PDB entry 3ZKB | X-ray diffraction, 2.90 A resolution | chains C and D

Chain C (and D):
Protein: DNA gyrase subunit B
Organism: Mycobacterium tuberculosis
Notes: EC 5.99.1.3; fragment: n-terminal atpase region, residues 40-466; chain D of this document is another copy of the same molecule, construct and numbering; everything in this record applies to it too
UniProt: I6WX66 (I6WX66_MYCTU); residues 1-427 here correspond to UniProt positions 40-466 (UniProt number = residue number + 39)
Sequence (432 residues; row label = number of the first residue in the row; numbers below 1 keep their minus sign (Gly-4 is residue -4)):
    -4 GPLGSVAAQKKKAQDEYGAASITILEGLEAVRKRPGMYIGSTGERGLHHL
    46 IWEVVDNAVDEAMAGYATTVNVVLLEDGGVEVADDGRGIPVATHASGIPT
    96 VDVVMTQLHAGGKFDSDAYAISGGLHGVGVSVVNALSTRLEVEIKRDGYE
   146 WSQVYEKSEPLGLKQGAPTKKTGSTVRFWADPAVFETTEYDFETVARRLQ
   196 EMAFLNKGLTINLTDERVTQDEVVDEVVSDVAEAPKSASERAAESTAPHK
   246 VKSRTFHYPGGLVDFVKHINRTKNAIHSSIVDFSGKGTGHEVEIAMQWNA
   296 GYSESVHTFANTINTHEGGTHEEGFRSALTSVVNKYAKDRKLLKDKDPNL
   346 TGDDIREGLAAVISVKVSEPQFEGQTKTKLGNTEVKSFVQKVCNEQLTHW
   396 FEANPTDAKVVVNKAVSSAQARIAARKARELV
Not modelled in the structure: -4 to 10, 214-241, 426-427 (chain D: -4 to 6, 216-239, 423-427)
Sequence notes: expression tag (-4 to 0)
Metal / ion sites: Mg2+ site 1: Asn52 (together with AMP-PNP); Mg2+ site 2: Asp110, Tyr114
Small-molecule neighbours: AMP-PNP (ANP; phosphoaminophosphonic acid-adenylate ester): Glu48, Asn52, Ala53, Asp55, Glu56, Asp79, Gly83, Ile84, Val99, Ala105, Gly106, Gly107, Lys108, Tyr114, Gly118, Gly119, Leu120, His121, Gly122, Val123, Gly124, Val125, Ser126, Ser169, Gln370, Lys372

Chain C / chain D interface:
Pairs across the interface (128):
  Tyr12(C) - Glu56(D)
  Tyr12(C) - Arg82(D)
  Tyr12(C) - Gly83(D)
  Tyr12(C) - Pro85(D)
  Tyr12(C) - Ala113(D)  hydrophobic
  Tyr12(C) - Tyr114(D)  hydrogen bond
  Tyr12(C) - Arg141(D)  hydrogen bond (backbone-side chain)
  Gly13(C) - Pro85(D)
  Gly13(C) - Arg141(D)
  Ala14(C) - Pro85(D)
  Ala14(C) - Ala87(D)
  Ala14(C) - His89(D)
  Ala14(C) - Thr95(D)
  Ser16(C) - Gly106(D)
  Ser16(C) - Gly107(D)
  Ile17(C) - His89(D)
  Ile17(C) - Thr95(D)
  Ile17(C) - Val99(D)  hydrophobic
  Ile17(C) - Gly106(D)
  Ile17(C) - Gly107(D)
  Thr18(C) - His104(D)
  Thr18(C) - Ala105(D)
  Thr18(C) - Gly106(D)  hydrogen bond (backbone-backbone)
  Thr18(C) - Phe109(D)
  Ile19(C) - His89(D)
  Ile19(C) - Val98(D)  hydrophobic
  Ile19(C) - Gln102(D)
  Ile19(C) - His104(D)
  Ile19(C) - Ala105(D)  hydrophobic
  Leu20(C) - His104(D)  hydrogen bond (backbone-backbone)
  Leu20(C) - Phe109(D)  hydrophobic
  Ala25(C) - His104(D)
  Lys28(C) - Phe109(D)  hydrogen bond (side chain-backbone)
  Lys28(C) - Glu364(D)  salt bridge
  Arg29(C) - Lys108(D)  hydrogen bond (side chain-backbone)
  Arg29(C) - Phe109(D)
  Arg29(C) - Leu120(D)  hydrogen bond (side chain-backbone)
  Arg29(C) - His121(D)
  Arg29(C) - Glu364(D)  salt bridge
  Arg29(C) - Pro365(D)
  Gly31(C) - Phe367(D)
  Gly31(C) - Glu368(D)
  Gly31(C) - Gly369(D)  hydrogen bond (backbone-backbone)
  Met32(C) - Tyr33(D)  hydrophobic
  Met32(C) - His104(D)
  Met32(C) - His121(D)
  Met32(C) - Phe367(D)
  Met32(C) - Gly369(D)
  Met32(C) - Gln370(D)
  Tyr33(C) - Met32(D)  hydrophobic
  Tyr33(C) - His104(D)  hydrogen bond
  Gly35(C) - Phe367(D)
  Gly35(C) - Glu368(D)
  Ser36(C) - Gln366(D)
  Ser36(C) - Gly376(D)
  Thr37(C) - Gln366(D)  hydrogen bond (backbone-side chain)
  Glu56(C) - Tyr12(D)
  Ala59(C) - Gln9(D)
  Tyr61(C) - Gln9(D)  hydrogen bond (side chain-backbone)
  Tyr61(C) - Asp10(D)  hydrogen bond (side chain-backbone)
  Arg82(C) - Gln9(D)  hydrogen bond (side chain-backbone)
  Arg82(C) - Tyr12(D)
  Gly83(C) - Tyr12(D)
  Pro85(C) - Tyr12(D)
  Pro85(C) - Gly13(D)
  Pro85(C) - Ala14(D)
  Pro85(C) - Ile17(D)  hydrophobic
  Ala87(C) - Ala14(D)
  Thr88(C) - Ala14(D)
  His89(C) - Ala14(D)  hydrogen bond (side chain-backbone)
  His89(C) - Ile17(D)
  His89(C) - Ile19(D)
  Thr95(C) - Ala14(D)
  Thr95(C) - Ile17(D)
  Val98(C) - Ile17(D)  hydrophobic
  Val98(C) - Ile19(D)  hydrophobic
  Val99(C) - Ile17(D)  hydrophobic
  Gln102(C) - Ile19(D)
  His104(C) - Thr18(D)
  His104(C) - Ile19(D)
  His104(C) - Leu20(D)  hydrogen bond (backbone-backbone)
  His104(C) - Ala25(D)
  His104(C) - Tyr33(D)
  Ala105(C) - Thr18(D)
  Ala105(C) - Ile19(D)  hydrophobic
  Gly106(C) - Ser16(D)
  Gly106(C) - Ile17(D)
  Gly106(C) - Thr18(D)  hydrogen bond (backbone-backbone)
  Gly107(C) - Ser16(D)
  Gly107(C) - Ile17(D)
  Lys108(C) - Arg29(D)  hydrogen bond (backbone-side chain)
  Phe109(C) - Thr18(D)
  Phe109(C) - Leu20(D)  hydrophobic
  Phe109(C) - Lys28(D)  hydrogen bond (backbone-side chain)
  Ser111(C) - Gln9(D)
  Asp112(C) - Gln9(D)
  Ala113(C) - Gln9(D)
  Ala113(C) - Tyr12(D)  hydrophobic
  Tyr114(C) - Tyr12(D)  hydrogen bond
  Ala115(C) - Gln9(D)
  Leu120(C) - Arg29(D)  hydrogen bond (backbone-side chain)
  His121(C) - Arg29(D)
  His121(C) - Met32(D)
  Val123(C) - Met32(D)  hydrophobic
  Arg141(C) - Tyr12(D)  hydrogen bond (side chain-backbone)
  Arg141(C) - Gly13(D)
  Glu181(C) - Thr378(D)  hydrogen bond
  Glu312(C) - Glu312(D)
  Glu364(C) - Lys28(D)  salt bridge
  Glu364(C) - Arg29(D)  salt bridge
  Pro365(C) - Arg29(D)
  Gln366(C) - Ser36(D)
  Gln366(C) - Thr37(D)  hydrogen bond (side chain-backbone)
  Phe367(C) - Gly31(D)
  Phe367(C) - Met32(D)
  Phe367(C) - Gly35(D)
  Glu368(C) - Gly31(D)
  Glu368(C) - Gly35(D)
  Glu368(C) - Thr371(D)  hydrogen bond
  Glu368(C) - Thr373(D)
  Gly369(C) - Gly31(D)  hydrogen bond (backbone-backbone)
  Gly369(C) - Met32(D)
  Gln370(C) - Met32(D)
  Thr371(C) - Glu368(D)  hydrogen bond
  Thr373(C) - Glu368(D)
  Gly376(C) - Ser36(D)
  Thr378(C) - Glu181(D)  hydrogen bond
  Arg424(C) - Tyr297(D)
Also at the interface, not in a pair above, chain C (65 interface residues in all): Pro30, Ser91, Leu103, Glu379, Ala420, Glu425
Also at the interface, not in a pair above, chain D (59 interface residues in all): Gly38, Thr88, Ser91, Asp110, Ala420

Overview:
65 residues of chain C face 59 of chain D across their interface; the contacts include 27 hydrogen bonds and 4
salt bridges. Polar pairs include Lys28(C)-Glu364(D), Arg29(C)-Glu364(D) and Tyr12(C)-Tyr114(D). Bound to
chain C: AMP-PNP. Asp110(C) and Tyr114(C) form the Mg2+ site 2.
Chain C and chain D are both DNA gyrase subunit B (Mycobacterium tuberculosis); the structure, CRYSTAL
STRUCTURE OF THE ATPASE REGION OF Mycobacterium tuberculosis GyrB WITH AMPPNP, was determined by X-ray
diffraction (same publication as 3ZKD and 3ZM7).
